PDB entry 1VF5 | X-ray diffraction, 3.00 A resolution | chains N and Q of the 16 polymer chains in the assembly

== Chain N ==
Molecule: Cytochrome B6
Organism: Mastigocladus laminosus
Reference sequence: P83791 (CYB6_MASLA); residues 1-215 here = UniProt positions 1-215
Amino-acid sequence (215 residues; numbered 1 to 215; the number before each row is that of its first residue):
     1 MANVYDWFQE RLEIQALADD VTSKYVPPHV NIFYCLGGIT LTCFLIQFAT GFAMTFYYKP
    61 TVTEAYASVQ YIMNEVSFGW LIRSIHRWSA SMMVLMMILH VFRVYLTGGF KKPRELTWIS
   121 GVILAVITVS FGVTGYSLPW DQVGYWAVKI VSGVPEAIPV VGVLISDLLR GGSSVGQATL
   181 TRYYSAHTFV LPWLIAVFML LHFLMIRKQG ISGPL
Unresolved in the structure: 1-12, 215
UniProt features mapped onto this chain:
  - binding site (heme c): C35, K208
  - binding site (heme b): R83, H86, H100, R103, H187, H202
Covalently attached groups: heme (HEM) linked to C35
Ion coordination: heme Fe site 1: H86, H187; heme Fe site 2: H100, H202
Ligand contacts:
  - beta-carotene (BCR): F33, I39, M96, L99
  - chlorophyll a (CLA): M97, I98, V101, F102, A125, V126, V129
  - heme (HEM), molecule 1: N31, Y34, G38, L41, T42, F203, I206, K208
  - heme (HEM), molecule 2: Y34, G37, G38, T40, L41, M93, M97, H100, V101, R103, V104, G109, F110, R114, T117, W118, G121, V122, L124, A125, T128, I195, M199, H202, F203, I206, Q209, G210
  - heme (HEM), molecule 3: F44, Q47, F48, G51, F52, M54, T55, Y58, V69, I72, R83, H86, R87, A90, M93, T128, F131, G132, G135, Y136, L138, P139, Y184, H187, T188, P192
  - dioleoyl-phosphatidylcholine (OPC; (7R,17E)-4-hydroxy-N,N,N,7-tetramethyl-7-[(8E)-octadec-8-enoyloxy]-10-oxo-3,5,9-trioxa-4-phosphaheptacos-17-en-1-aminium 4-oxide), molecule 1: F44, L45, F48, F52, F56, A196, M199, L200, F203
  - dioleoyl-phosphatidylcholine (OPC), molecule 2: L168, V197, F198, L201, M205
  - tridecyl-stigmatellin (TDS; 8-hydroxy-5,7-dimethoxy-3-methyl-2-tridecyl-4H-chromen-4-one): S130, V133, T134, V151, V154, L169, R182, Y183, A186, V190, L191, L194
From the paper describing this entry:
  - binding site for heme: V26, N31, C35, G38, F203, I206, R207, Q209

== Chain Q ==
Molecule: Rieske iron-sulfur protein
Organism: Mastigocladus laminosus
Reference sequence: P83794 (UCRI_MASLA); numbering as in UniProt (aligned over 1-179)
Amino-acid sequence (179 residues; each row starts with the number of its first residue):
     1 MAQFTESMDV PDMGRRQFMN LLAFGTVTGV ALGALYPLVK YFIPPSGGAV GGGTTAKDKL
    61 GNNVKVSKFL ESHNAGDRVL VQGLKGDPTY IVVESKEAIR DYGINAVCTH LGCVVPWNAA
   121 ENKFKCPCHG SQYDETGRVI RGPAPLSLAL CHATVQDDNI VLTPWTETDF RTGEKPWWV
Unresolved in the structure: 1-11
Disulfides: C113-C128
Ion coordination: 2Fe-2S cluster Fe: C108, H110, C126, H129
Ligand contacts:
  - 2Fe-2S cluster (FES): C108, H110, L111, G112, C113, V115, C126, C128, H129, G130, S131
  - dioleoyl-phosphatidylcholine (OPC; (7R,17E)-4-hydroxy-N,N,N,7-tetramethyl-7-[(8E)-octadec-8-enoyloxy]-10-oxo-3,5,9-trioxa-4-phosphaheptacos-17-en-1-aminium 4-oxide), molecule 1: Q17, N20, F24
  - dioleoyl-phosphatidylcholine (OPC), molecule 2: V39, F42, I43
  - plastoquinone 9 (PL9; 2,3-dimethyl-5-(3,7,11,15,19,23,27,31,35-nonamethyl-2,6,10,14,18,22,26,30,34-hexatriacontanonaenyl-2,5-cyclohexadiene-1,4-dione-2,3-dimethyl-5-solanesyl-1,4-benzoquinone): F24, V27, T28, A31, A34, L35, L38

== Interface between chain N and chain Q ==
Pairs across the interface - 19 pairs, chain N then chain Q:
  F52(N) with F42(Q), hydrophobic
  A53(N) with Y41(Q), hydrogen bond (backbone-side chain); F42(Q), hydrophobic
  M54(N) with Y41(Q)
  F56(N) with F42(Q), hydrophobic
  Y57(N) with Y41(Q), hydrogen bond (side chain-backbone); F42(Q); I43(Q)
  Y71(N) with P45(Q)
  E75(N) with P45(Q)
  V76(N) with Y41(Q), hydrophobic
  S77(N) with K40(Q), hydrogen bond (side chain-backbone); Y41(Q), hydrogen bond (side chain-backbone); I43(Q)
  F78(N) with P37(Q); K40(Q); Y41(Q)
  G79(N) with Y41(Q)
  I82(N) with Y41(Q), hydrophobic
Also at the interface, not in a pair above, chain N (13 interface residues in all): I72
Also at the interface, not in a pair above, chain Q (8 interface residues in all): L38, P44

== Overview ==
13 residues of chain N and 8 residues of chain Q are in contact; the contacts include 4 hydrogen bonds. Polar
contacts include A53(N)-Y41(Q), Y57(N)-Y41(Q) and S77(N)-K40(Q). One dioleoyl-phosphatidylcholine molecule is
bound between chain N and chain Q. The paper reports a binding site for heme at V26(N), N31(N) and C35(N)
among others.
Here chain N is Cytochrome B6 and chain Q is Rieske iron-sulfur protein, both from Mastigocladus laminosus.
Entry 1VF5 (Crystal Structure of Cytochrome b6f Complex from M.laminosus) was determined by X-ray diffraction.
